Entry 7SO7 (X-ray diffraction, 3.59 A resolution); this record covers chains A and H of the 3 polymer chains in the assembly.

Chain A:
Molecule: Toxin B
Organism: Clostridioides difficile
Notes: EC 3.4.22.-
UniProtKB: P18177 (TCDB_CLODI); residues 1-538 here = UniProt positions 1-538
Sequence (538 residues; numbered 1 to 538; the number before each row is that of its first residue):
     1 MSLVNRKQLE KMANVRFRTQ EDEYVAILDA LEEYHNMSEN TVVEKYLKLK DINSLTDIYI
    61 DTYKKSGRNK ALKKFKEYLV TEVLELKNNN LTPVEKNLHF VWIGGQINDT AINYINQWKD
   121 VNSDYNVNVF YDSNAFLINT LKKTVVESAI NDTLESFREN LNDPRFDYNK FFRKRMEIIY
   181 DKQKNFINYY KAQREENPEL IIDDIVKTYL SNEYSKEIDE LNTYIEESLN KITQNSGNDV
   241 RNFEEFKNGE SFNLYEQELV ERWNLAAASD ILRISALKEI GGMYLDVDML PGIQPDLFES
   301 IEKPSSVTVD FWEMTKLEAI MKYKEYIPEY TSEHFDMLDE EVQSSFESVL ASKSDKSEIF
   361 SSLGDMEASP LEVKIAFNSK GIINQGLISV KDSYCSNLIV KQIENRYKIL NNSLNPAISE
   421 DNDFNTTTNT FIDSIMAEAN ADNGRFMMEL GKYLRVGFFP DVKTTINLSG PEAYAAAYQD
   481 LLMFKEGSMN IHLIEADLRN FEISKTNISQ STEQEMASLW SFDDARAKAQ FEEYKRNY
Not modelled in the structure: 160-166, 536-538
From the paper describing this entry:
  - mutagenesis - S66A/R68A: unchanged binding to Fab B1 HC (chain H)
  - mutagenesis - S66A/R68A: decreased binding to B2

Chain H:
Molecule: Fab B1 HC
Organism: Homo sapiens
Notes: antibody fragment or engineered binder
Sequence (213 residues; row label = number of the first residue in the row; note: 6 numbers in that range are skipped by the numbering (no residue carries them; nothing is unmodelled there)):
     1 EVQLVESGGG LVQPGGSLRL SCAASGFTFR SYWMHWVRQV PGKGLVWVSC INKEGSSTTY
    61 ADSVKGRFTI SRDNAKNTLY LEMNSLRADD TAVYYCLRGY DVDYWGQGTL VTVSSASTKG
   121 PSVFPLAP
   135 GGTAALGCLV KDYFPEPVTV SWNSGALTSG VHTFPAVLQS SGLYSLSSVV TVPSSSLGTQ
   195 TYICNVNHKP SNTKVDKKVE PKSCD
Cystine bridges: Cys22-Cys96, Cys142-Cys198

How chain A and chain H interact:
Pairs across the interface (17):
  Pro93(A) - Tyr100(H)  hydrophobic
  Lys96(A) - Tyr32(H)
  Lys96(A) - Asp101(H)  salt bridge
  Asp124(A) - Tyr32(H)  hydrogen bond
  Asp124(A) - Arg98(H)  salt bridge
  Asp124(A) - Asp103(H)
  Gly364(A) - Ser31(H)
  Gly364(A) - Tyr32(H)
  Asp365(A) - Ser31(H)  hydrogen bond (backbone-backbone)
  Asp365(A) - Tyr32(H)
  Asp365(A) - Trp33(H)  hydrogen bond (side chain-backbone)
  Asp365(A) - Lys53(H)  hydrogen bond (backbone-side chain)
  Asp365(A) - Gly99(H)
  Asp365(A) - Tyr100(H)  hydrogen bond (side chain-backbone)
  Asp365(A) - Asp101(H)
  Glu367(A) - Lys53(H)  salt bridge
  Glu367(A) - Glu54(H)
Interface residues without a listed pair, chain A (10 interface residues in all): Ser123, Gln294, Ser357, Met366
Interface residues without a listed pair, chain H (14 interface residues in all): Gly26, Thr28, Asn52, Tyr104
From the paper, about this interface:
  - specific contacts: Pro93(A)-Tyr100(H), Lys96(A)-Asp101(H) (salt bridge), Asp124(A)-Tyr32(H) (hydrogen bond)
  - epitope / paratope residues, chain A: Pro93(A), Lys96(A), Asp124(A)
  - epitope / paratope residues, chain H: Tyr32(H), Trp33(H), Tyr100(H), Asp101(H)

Overview:
10 residues of chain A and 14 residues of chain H are in contact, with 5 hydrogen bonds and 3 salt bridges.
Polar contacts include Lys96(A)-Asp101(H), Asp124(A)-Arg98(H) and Glu367(A)-Lys53(H). The paper describes a
contact between Pro93(A) and Tyr100(H); a salt bridge between Lys96(A) and Asp101(H); a hydrogen bond between
Asp124(A) and Tyr32(H). From the paper: S66A/R68A of chain A reduce binding to B2; epitope/paratope residues
Pro93(A), Lys96(A) and Tyr32(H) among others.
Here chain A is Toxin B (Clostridioides difficile) and chain H is Fab B1 HC (Homo sapiens). Entry 7SO7 (Novel
structural insights for a pair of monoclonal antibodies recognizing non-overlapping epitopes of the
glucosyltransferase domain ...) was determined by X-ray diffraction, deposited together with 7SO5.
